7D69 - chains E and J of the 10 polymer chains in the assembly; structure by electron microscopy, 3.57 A resolution.

Chain E:
Protein: Histone H3
From: Giardia intestinalis
UniProt: V6TEE9 (V6TEE9_GIAIN); residues 0-145 here correspond to UniProt positions 44-189 (UniProt number = residue number + 44)
Amino-acid sequence (149 residues; each row starts with the number of its first residue; numbers below 1 keep their minus sign (Gly-3 is residue -3)):
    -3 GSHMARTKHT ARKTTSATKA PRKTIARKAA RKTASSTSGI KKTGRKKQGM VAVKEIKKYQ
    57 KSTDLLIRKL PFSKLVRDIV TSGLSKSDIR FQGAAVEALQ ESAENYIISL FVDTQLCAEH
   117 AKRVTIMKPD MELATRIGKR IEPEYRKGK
Unresolved in the structure: -3 to 42, 142-145
Differences from the reference sequence: expression tag (-3 to -1)

Chain J:
Molecule: 601l DNA
From: synthetic construct
Sequence (145 nucleotides; row label = number of the first residue in the row; numbers below 1 keep their minus sign (DA-12 is residue -12)):
   -12 ATCACAATCC CGGTGCCGAG GCCGCTCAAT TGGTCGTAGA CAGCTCTAGC ACCGCTTAAA
    48 CGCACGTACG GATTCCGTAC GTGCGTTTAA GCGGTGCTAG AGCTGTCTAC GACCAATTGA
   108 GCGGCCTCGG CACCGGGATT GTGAT
Unresolved in the structure: -12 to 0, 126-132

Chain E / chain J interface:
Pairs across the interface - 18 pairs, chain E then chain J:
  Gln44(E) with DG53(J), base contact; DT54(J), hydrogen bond to the base; DA55(J), sugar contact
  Arg64(E) with DA46(J), sugar contact
  Arg73(E) with DC37(J), salt bridge to the phosphate
  Arg86(E) with DG36(J), hydrogen bond to the sugar; DC37(J), phosphate contact
  Phe87(E) with DG36(J), sugar contact; DC37(J), hydrogen bond to the phosphate
  Gln88(E) with DG36(J), phosphate contact
  Gly89(E) with DG36(J), hydrogen bond to the phosphate
  Arg119(E) with DG57(J), phosphate contact; DG58(J), phosphate contact
  Val120(E) with DG57(J), hydrogen bond to the phosphate
  Thr121(E) with DC56(J), phosphate contact; DG57(J), hydrogen bond to the phosphate
  Met123(E) with DG57(J), phosphate contact; DG58(J), phosphate contact
Other interface residues (no listed pair), chain E (12 interface residues in all): Lys118
Other interface residues (no listed pair), chain J (10 interface residues in all): DA47

Summary:
12 residues of chain E and 10 residues of chain J are in contact; the contacts include 6 hydrogen bonds and 1
salt bridge. Polar contacts include Gln44(E)-DT54(J), Arg86(E)-DG36(J) and Phe87(E)-DC37(J).
Here chain E is Histone H3 (Giardia intestinalis) and chain J is 601l DNA (synthetic construct). Entry 7D69
(Cryo-EM structure of the nucleosome containing Giardia histones) was determined by electron microscopy.
